PDB entry 1GGY | X-ray diffraction, 2.50 A resolution | chains A and B

== Chain A (and B) ==
Name: Protein (coagulation factor XIII)
Organism: Homo sapiens
Notes: EC 2.3.2.13; fragment: full length; chain B of this document is another copy of the same molecule, construct and numbering; everything in this record applies to it too
Reference sequence: P00488 (F13A_HUMAN); residues 1-731 here correspond to UniProt positions 2-732 (UniProt number = residue number + 1)
Chain sequence (731 residues; numbered 1 to 731; the number before each row is that of its first residue):
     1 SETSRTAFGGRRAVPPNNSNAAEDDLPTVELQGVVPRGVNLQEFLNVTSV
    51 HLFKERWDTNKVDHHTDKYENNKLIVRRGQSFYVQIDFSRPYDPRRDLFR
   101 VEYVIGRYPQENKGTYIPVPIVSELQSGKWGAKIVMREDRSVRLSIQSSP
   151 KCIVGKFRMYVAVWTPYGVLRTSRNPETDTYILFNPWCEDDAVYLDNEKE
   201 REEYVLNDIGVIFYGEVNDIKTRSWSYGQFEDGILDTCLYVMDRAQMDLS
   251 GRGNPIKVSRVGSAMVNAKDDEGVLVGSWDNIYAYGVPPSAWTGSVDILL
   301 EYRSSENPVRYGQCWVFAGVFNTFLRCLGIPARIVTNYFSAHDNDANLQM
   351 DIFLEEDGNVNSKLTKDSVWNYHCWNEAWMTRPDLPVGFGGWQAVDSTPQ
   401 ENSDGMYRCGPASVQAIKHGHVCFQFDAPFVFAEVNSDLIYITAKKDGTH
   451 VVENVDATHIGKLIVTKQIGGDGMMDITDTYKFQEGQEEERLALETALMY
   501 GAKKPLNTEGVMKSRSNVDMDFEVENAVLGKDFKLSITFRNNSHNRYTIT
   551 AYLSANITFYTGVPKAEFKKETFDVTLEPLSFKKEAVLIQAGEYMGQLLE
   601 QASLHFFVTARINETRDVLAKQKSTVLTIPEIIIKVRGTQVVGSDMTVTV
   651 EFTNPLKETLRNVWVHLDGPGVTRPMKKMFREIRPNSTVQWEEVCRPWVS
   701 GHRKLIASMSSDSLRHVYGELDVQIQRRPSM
Not modelled in the structure: 1-7, 32-42, 509-515, 728-731 (chain B: 1-7, 34-41, 509-515, 728-731)
Construct notes: conflict Glu651 (Gln652 in P00488)
Curated features (UniProtKB/Swiss-Prot):
  - active site: Cys314, His373, Asp396
  - binding site (Ca(2+)): Asn436, Asp438, Glu485, Glu490
  - site: Arg37, Gly38 (Cleavage)
  - modified residue: Ser1 (N-acetylserine)
  - glycosylation: Asn613 (N-linked (GlcNAc...) asparagine)
Metal / ion sites: ytterbium (III) ion site 1: Asp270, Asp271; ytterbium (III) ion site 2 near Asp271 (its only coordinating residue here); ytterbium (III) ion site 3: Glu485, Glu490

== How chain A and chain B interact ==
Contacting residue pairs (88):
  Phe8(A) - Phe559(B)  hydrophobic
  Phe8(A) - Val563(B)
  Phe8(A) - Pro564(B)  hydrogen bond (backbone-backbone)
  Gly10(A) - Trp279(B)
  Gly10(A) - Phe559(B)
  Gly10(A) - Thr561(B)  hydrogen bond (backbone-side chain)
  Gly10(A) - Val563(B)
  Arg11(A) - Trp279(B)
  Arg11(A) - His342(B)
  Arg11(A) - Asp343(B)  salt bridge
  Arg11(A) - Trp370(B)
  Arg11(A) - Pro399(B)  hydrogen bond (side chain-backbone)
  Arg12(A) - Met406(B)
  Arg12(A) - Val563(B)
  Ala13(A) - Lys366(B)
  Ala13(A) - Val563(B)
  Val14(A) - Lys366(B)
  Arg100(A) - Asp447(B)
  Gln110(A) - Lys366(B)
  Glu111(A) - His450(B)  salt bridge
  Asn112(A) - Asp351(B)
  Asn112(A) - Phe353(B)
  Asn112(A) - Asp367(B)  hydrogen bond
  Lys113(A) - Asp367(B)  salt bridge
  Trp164(A) - Asp447(B)
  Asp248(A) - Glu401(B)
  Lys257(A) - Glu401(B)  salt bridge
  Lys257(A) - Asn402(B)  hydrogen bond (side chain-backbone)
  Lys257(A) - Ser403(B)
  Lys257(A) - Gly405(B)
  Arg260(A) - Ser403(B)
  Arg260(A) - Asp404(B)  salt bridge
  Val261(A) - Ser403(B)
  Val261(A) - Asp404(B)
  Trp279(A) - Gly10(B)
  Trp279(A) - Arg11(B)
  Asp280(A) - Phe8(B)
  Asn281(A) - Phe8(B)
  His342(A) - Arg11(B)  hydrogen bond
  Asp343(A) - Arg11(B)  salt bridge
  Asp351(A) - Asn112(B)  hydrogen bond
  Lys366(A) - Ala13(B)
  Lys366(A) - Gln110(B)
  Asp367(A) - Asn112(B)
  Asp367(A) - Lys113(B)  salt bridge
  Trp370(A) - Arg11(B)
  Pro383(A) - Met499(B)
  Pro383(A) - Tyr500(B)
  Pro383(A) - Gly501(B)  hydrogen bond (backbone-backbone)
  Asp384(A) - Cys423(B)
  Asp384(A) - Tyr500(B)
  Leu385(A) - Cys423(B)
  Pro386(A) - Tyr500(B)
  Pro399(A) - Arg11(B)  hydrogen bond (backbone-side chain)
  Glu401(A) - Asp248(B)
  Glu401(A) - Lys257(B)  salt bridge
  Asn402(A) - Lys257(B)  hydrogen bond (backbone-side chain)
  Ser403(A) - Lys257(B)
  Ser403(A) - Arg260(B)
  Ser403(A) - Phe426(B)
  Asp404(A) - Arg260(B)  salt bridge
  Asp404(A) - Val261(B)
  Asp404(A) - Asp404(B)
  Asp404(A) - Arg408(B)  salt bridge
  Arg408(A) - Asp404(B)  salt bridge
  Cys423(A) - Asp384(B)
  Cys423(A) - Phe424(B)
  Phe424(A) - Phe424(B)  hydrophobic
  Gln425(A) - Cys423(B)
  Phe426(A) - Ser403(B)
  Lys446(A) - Trp164(B)
  Asp447(A) - Arg100(B)
  Asp447(A) - Trp164(B)
  His450(A) - Glu111(B)  salt bridge
  Met499(A) - Pro383(B)
  Tyr500(A) - Pro383(B)
  Tyr500(A) - Asp384(B)
  Tyr500(A) - Pro386(B)  hydrophobic
  Gly501(A) - Pro383(B)  hydrogen bond (backbone-backbone)
  Phe559(A) - Phe8(B)  hydrophobic
  Phe559(A) - Gly10(B)
  Thr561(A) - Gly10(B)  hydrogen bond (side chain-backbone)
  Val563(A) - Phe8(B)
  Val563(A) - Gly10(B)
  Val563(A) - Arg12(B)
  Val563(A) - Ala13(B)
  Pro564(A) - Phe8(B)  hydrogen bond (backbone-backbone)
  Lys565(A) - Phe8(B)
Also at the interface, not in a pair above, chain A (57 interface residues in all): Gly9, Gln246, Asp345, Phe353, Gly405, Met406, Gly448
Also at the interface, not in a pair above, chain B (54 interface residues in all): Gly9, Val14, Gln246, Asp345, Leu385, Val422, Gln425, Gly448

== Summary ==
Chain A and chain B form an interface of 57 and 54 residues respectively, with 13 hydrogen bonds and 12 salt
bridges. Polar pairs include Arg11(A)-Asp343(B), Glu111(A)-His450(B) and Lys113(A)-Asp367(B). From UniProt: 3
active-site residues and 4 Ca2+-binding residues on chain A.
Both chains are Protein (coagulation factor XIII) (Homo sapiens). Entry 1GGY (Human factor XIII with ytterbium
bound in the ion site) was determined by X-ray diffraction, deposited together with 1GGU.
